9E2H - chains E and F of the 6 polymer chains in the assembly; structure by electron microscopy, 2.77 A resolution.

[Chain E (and F)]
Name: Variediene synthase
Organism: Aspergillus stellatus
Notes: EC 4.2.3.218, 4.2.3.219, 2.5.1.29, 2.5.1.81; chain F of this document is another copy of the same molecule, construct and numbering; everything in this record applies to it too
Reference sequence: A0A0P0ZD79 (EVVS_EMEVA); residues 21-725 here correspond to UniProt positions 1-705 (UniProt number = residue number - 20)
Amino-acid sequence (725 residues; each row starts with the number of its first residue):
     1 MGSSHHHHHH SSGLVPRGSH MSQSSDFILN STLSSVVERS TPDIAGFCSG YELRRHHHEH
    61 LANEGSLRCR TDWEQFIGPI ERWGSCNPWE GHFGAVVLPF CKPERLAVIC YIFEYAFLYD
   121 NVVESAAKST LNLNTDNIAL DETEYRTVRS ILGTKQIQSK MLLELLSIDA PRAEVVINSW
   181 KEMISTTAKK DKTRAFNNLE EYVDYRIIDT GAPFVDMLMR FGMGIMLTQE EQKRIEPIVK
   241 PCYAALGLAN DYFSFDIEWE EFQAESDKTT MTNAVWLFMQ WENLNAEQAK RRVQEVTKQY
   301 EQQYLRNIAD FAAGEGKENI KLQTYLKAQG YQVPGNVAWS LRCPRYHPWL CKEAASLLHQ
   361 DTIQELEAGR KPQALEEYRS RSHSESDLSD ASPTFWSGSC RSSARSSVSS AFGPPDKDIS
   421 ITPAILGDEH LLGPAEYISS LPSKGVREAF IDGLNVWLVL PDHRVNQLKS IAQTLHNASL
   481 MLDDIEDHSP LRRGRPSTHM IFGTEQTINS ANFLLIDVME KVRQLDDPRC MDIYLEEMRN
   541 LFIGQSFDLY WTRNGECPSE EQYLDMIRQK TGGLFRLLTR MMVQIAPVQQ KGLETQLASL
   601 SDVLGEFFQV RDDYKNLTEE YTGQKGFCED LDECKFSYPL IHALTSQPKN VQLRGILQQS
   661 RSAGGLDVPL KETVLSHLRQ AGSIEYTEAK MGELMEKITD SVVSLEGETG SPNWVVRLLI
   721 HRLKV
Not modelled in the structure: 1-425, 620-630, 710-725 (chain F: 1-424, 620-630, 711-725)
Differences from the reference sequence: initiating methionine (1); expression tag (2-20)

[How chain E and chain F interact]
Pairs across the interface (71):
  L426(E) - F547(F)  hydrophobic
  L426(E) - D565(F)
  L426(E) - Q569(F)
  G427(E) - I543(F)
  G427(E) - F547(F)
  D428(E) - R539(F)  salt bridge
  D428(E) - I543(F)
  H430(E) - S546(F)
  H430(E) - F547(F)
  H430(E) - Y550(F)
  L431(E) - F542(F)  hydrophobic
  L431(E) - I543(F)  hydrophobic
  L431(E) - S546(F)
  L482(E) - I508(F)  hydrophobic
  E486(E) - E505(F)
  I501(E) - R553(F)
  F502(E) - R553(F)
  G503(E) - R553(F)
  E505(E) - E486(F)
  E505(E) - L549(F)
  Q506(E) - S546(F)
  Q506(E) - L549(F)
  I508(E) - L482(F)  hydrophobic
  I508(E) - I508(F)  hydrophobic
  N509(E) - F542(F)  hydrogen bond (side chain-backbone)
  N509(E) - Q545(F)  hydrogen bond
  N509(E) - S546(F)
  N512(E) - L482(F)
  N512(E) - N512(F)  hydrogen bond
  N512(E) - F542(F)
  F513(E) - R539(F)
  L515(E) - N512(F)
  I516(E) - M519(F)  hydrophobic
  I516(E) - L535(F)
  I516(E) - M538(F)  hydrophobic
  I516(E) - F542(F)  hydrophobic
  M519(E) - M519(F)  hydrophobic
  M519(E) - L535(F)  hydrophobic
  E520(E) - L535(F)
  R523(E) - P528(F)
  R523(E) - M531(F)
  R523(E) - D532(F)  salt bridge
  M531(E) - R523(F)
  M531(E) - M531(F)  hydrophobic
  D532(E) - R523(F)  salt bridge
  L535(E) - I516(F)  hydrophobic
  L535(E) - E520(F)
  R539(E) - D428(F)  salt bridge
  R539(E) - F513(F)
  R539(E) - E520(F)
  F542(E) - L431(F)
  F542(E) - N509(F)  hydrogen bond (backbone-side chain)
  F542(E) - N512(F)
  F542(E) - I516(F)  hydrophobic
  I543(E) - D428(F)
  I543(E) - L431(F)  hydrophobic
  Q545(E) - N509(F)
  S546(E) - H430(F)
  S546(E) - N509(F)
  F547(E) - I425(F)  hydrophobic
  F547(E) - G427(F)
  F547(E) - H430(F)
  L549(E) - E505(F)
  L549(E) - Q506(F)
  Y550(E) - H430(F)
  Y550(E) - Q506(F)
  R553(E) - I501(F)
  R553(E) - F502(F)
  R553(E) - G503(F)
  Q562(E) - I425(F)
  D565(E) - I425(F)
Interface residues without a listed pair, chain E (39 interface residues in all): P528, M538, M566, Q569
Interface residues without a listed pair, chain F (39 interface residues in all): E429, L515, Y534

[Summary]
The chain E/chain F interface involves 39 residues from each chain, with 4 hydrogen bonds and 4 salt bridges.
Polar contacts include D428(E)-R539(F), R523(E)-D532(F) and N509(E)-F542(F).
Both chains are Variediene synthase (Aspergillus stellatus). Entry 9E2H (Variediene synthase hexameric
prenyltransferase core) was determined by electron microscopy, deposited together with 9E2I, 9E2J, 9E2K, 9E2L
and 9E2M.
